5T6L - chains H and I of the 3 polymer chains in the assembly; structure by X-ray diffraction, 2.10 A resolution.

# Chain H
Molecule: Antibody 10E8 FAB HEAVY CHAIN
Organism: Homo sapiens
Notes: antibody fragment or engineered binder
Chain sequence (236 residues; numbered 1 to 218 plus 18 insertion-coded residues; the number before each row is that of its first residue; a row labelled like 52A-52C holds insertion residues (52A, then the next letters in order)):
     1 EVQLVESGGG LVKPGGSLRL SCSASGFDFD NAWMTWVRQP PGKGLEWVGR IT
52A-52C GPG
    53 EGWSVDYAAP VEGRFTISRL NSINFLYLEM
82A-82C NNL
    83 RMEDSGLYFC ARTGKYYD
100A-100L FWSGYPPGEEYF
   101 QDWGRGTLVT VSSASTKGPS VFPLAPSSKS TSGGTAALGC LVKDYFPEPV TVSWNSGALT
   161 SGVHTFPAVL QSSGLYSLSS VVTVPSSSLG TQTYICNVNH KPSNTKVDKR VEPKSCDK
Not modelled in the structure: 127-134, 215-218
Disulfides: Cys22-Cys92, Cys140-Cys196

# Chain I
Molecule: 10E8 epitope scaffold T117V2
Organism: synthetic construct
Chain sequence (163 residues; row label = number of the first residue in the row):
     7 NAMQGIHFRR HYVRHLPKEV SQNDIIKALA SPLINDGMVV SDFADHVITR EQNFPTGLPV
    67 EPVGVAIPHT DSKYVRQNAI SVGILAEPVN FEDAGGEPDP VPVRVVFMLA LGNWFDITNV
   127 LWWIKAVIQD EDFMQQLLVM NDDEIYQSIY TRISELEHHH HHH
Not modelled in the structure: 7-9, 162-169

# Chain H / chain I interface
Residue-residue contacts (32; chain H residue first):
  Asn31(H) - Lys79(I)
  Trp33(H) - Trp120(I)
  Trp33(H) - Phe121(I)  hydrophobic
  Gly52C(H) - Gly118(I)
  Gly52C(H) - Asn119(I)
  Glu53(H) - Gly118(I)
  Glu53(H) - Asn119(I)
  Glu53(H) - Trp120(I)  hydrogen bond (side chain-backbone)
  Glu53(H) - Phe121(I)
  Lys97(H) - Trp120(I)
  Tyr98(H) - Trp120(I)
  Tyr99(H) - Trp120(I)  hydrophobic
  Tyr99(H) - Thr124(I)
  Tyr99(H) - Leu127(I)  hydrophobic
  Tyr99(H) - Trp128(I)
  Tyr99(H) - Lys131(I)
  Phe100A(H) - Leu64(I)  hydrophobic
  Phe100A(H) - Ile73(I)  hydrophobic
  Phe100A(H) - Leu127(I)
  Phe100A(H) - Lys131(I)  hydrogen bond (backbone-side chain)
  Trp100B(H) - Val66(I)  hydrophobic
  Trp100B(H) - Lys131(I)  hydrogen bond (backbone-side chain)
  Ser100C(H) - Lys131(I)
  Gly100D(H) - Trp128(I)
  Gly100D(H) - Lys131(I)  hydrogen bond (backbone-side chain)
  Tyr100E(H) - Trp128(I)  hydrophobic
  Pro100F(H) - Thr124(I)
  Pro100F(H) - Asn125(I)
  Pro100F(H) - Trp128(I)  hydrophobic
  Pro100G(H) - Trp120(I)  hydrogen bond (backbone-side chain)
  Pro100G(H) - Phe121(I)  hydrophobic
  Pro100G(H) - Thr124(I)
Other interface residues (no listed pair), chain H (19 interface residues in all): Asp28, Arg50, Thr52, Ser56, Gly100H
Other interface residues (no listed pair), chain I (16 interface residues in all): Ile130, Ile134, Gln135

# Summary
19 residues of chain H face 16 of chain I across their interface, with 5 hydrogen bonds. Among the polar pairs
are Glu53(H)-Trp120(I), Pro100G(H)-Trp120(I) and Trp100B(H)-Lys131(I).
Here chain H is Antibody 10E8 FAB HEAVY CHAIN (Homo sapiens) and chain I is 10E8 epitope scaffold T117V2
(synthetic construct). Entry 5T6L (Crystal structure of 10E8 Fab in complex with the MPER epitope scaffold
T117v2) was determined by X-ray diffraction together with 5SY8, 5T29, 5T5B, 5T80, 5T85 and 5TFW from the same
study.
